PDB entry 4RS5 | X-ray diffraction, 3.81 A resolution | chains B and C of the 15 polymer chains in the assembly

Chain B:
Name: Capsid protein VP3
Organism: Enterovirus A71
UniProtKB: F6KTB0 (F6KTB0_9ENTO); residues 1-242 here correspond to UniProt positions 324-565 (UniProt number = residue number + 323)
Sequence (242 residues; row label = number of the first residue in the row):
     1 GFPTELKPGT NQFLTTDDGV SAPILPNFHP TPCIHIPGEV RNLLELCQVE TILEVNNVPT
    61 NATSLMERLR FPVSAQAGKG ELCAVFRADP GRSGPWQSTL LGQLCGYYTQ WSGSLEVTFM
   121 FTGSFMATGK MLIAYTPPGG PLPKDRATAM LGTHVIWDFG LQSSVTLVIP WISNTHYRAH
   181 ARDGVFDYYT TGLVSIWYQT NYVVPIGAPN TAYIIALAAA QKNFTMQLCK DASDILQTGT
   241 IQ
Disordered / not traced: 175-189, 239-242
Construct notes: engineered mutation Gln227 (Lys550 in F6KTB0)

Chain C:
Name: Capsid protein VP0
Organism: Enterovirus A71
UniProtKB: F6KTB0 (F6KTB0_9ENTO); residues -68 to 254 here correspond to UniProt positions 1-323 (UniProt number = residue number + 69)
Sequence (323 residues; row label = number of the first residue in the row; numbers below 1 keep their minus sign (Met-68 is residue -68)):
   -68 MGSQVSTQRS GSHENSNSAT EGSTINYTTI NYYKDSYAAT AGKQSLKQDP DKFANPVKDI
    -8 FTEMAAPLKS PSAEACGYSD RVAQLTIGNS TITTQEAANI IVGYGEWPSY CSDSDATAVD
    52 KPTRPDVSVN RFYTLDTKLW EKSSKGWYWK FPDVLTETGV FGQNAQFHYL YRSGFCIHVQ
   112 CNASKFHQGA LLVAVLPEYV IGTVAGGTGT EDSHPPYKQT QPGADGFELQ HPYVLDAGIP
   172 ISQLTVCPHQ WINLRTNNCA TIIVPYINAL PFDSALNHCN FGLLVVPISP LDYDQGATPV
   232 IPITITLAPM CSEFAGLRQA VTQ
Disordered / not traced: -68 to 10, 48-53, 253-254

How chain B and chain C interact:
Residue-residue contacts (64):
  Ile34(B) with Asn199(C); Ala200(C)
  His35(B) with Glu37(C), salt bridge
  Ile36(B) with Asn199(C)
  Pro37(B) with Glu37(C); Tyr197(C)
  Gly38(B) with Tyr35(C)
  Val49(B) with Thr176(C); Val177(C), hydrophobic
  Glu50(B) with Thr176(C), hydrogen bond (backbone-side chain); His180(C), salt bridge
  Thr51(B) with Ser173(C); Thr176(C); Val177(C)
  Ile52(B) with Ile172(C); Ser173(C), hydrogen bond (backbone-backbone)
  Glu54(B) with Tyr164(C), hydrogen bond; Ser173(C)
  Leu65(B) with Tyr164(C), hydrophobic
  Met66(B) with Pro163(C), hydrophobic; Tyr164(C), hydrogen bond (side chain-backbone); Ile172(C), hydrophobic
  Leu69(B) with Ser173(C)
  Arg70(B) with Ile219(C); Pro221(C)
  Ser98(B) with Ser173(C); Gln174(C), hydrogen bond (backbone-side chain)
  Thr99(B) with Gln174(C), hydrogen bond (backbone-side chain)
  Leu100(B) with Gln174(C); Val177(C), hydrophobic
  Gln103(B) with Gln174(C)
  Met120(B) with Trp182(C), hydrophobic; Asn184(C)
  Phe121(B) with Asn184(C), hydrogen bond (backbone-side chain); Arg186(C)
  Thr122(B) with Gln119(C); Gly120(C), hydrogen bond (backbone-backbone); Ala121(C); Asn184(C); Ser220(C), hydrogen bond
  Gly123(B) with Gln119(C); Arg186(C), hydrogen bond (backbone-side chain)
  Ser124(B) with Lys116(C), hydrogen bond (side chain-backbone); Phe117(C); His118(C); Gln119(C), hydrogen bond (backbone-side chain); Arg186(C), hydrogen bond (backbone-side chain)
  Phe125(B) with Lys116(C), hydrogen bond (backbone-backbone); Arg186(C)
  Ala127(B) with Arg186(C), hydrogen bond (backbone-side chain)
  Phe159(B) with Arg186(C), hydrogen bond (backbone-side chain)
  Gly160(B) with Arg186(C)
  Ser163(B) with Arg186(C); Thr187(C)
  Gly207(B) with Asp225(C)
  Pro209(B) with Gln119(C); Asp223(C)
  Thr211(B) with Gln119(C), hydrogen bond (backbone-side chain)
  Ala212(B) with Gln119(C)
  Tyr213(B) with Ser220(C); Pro221(C)
  Ile215(B) with Trp182(C), hydrophobic; Ile219(C), hydrophobic
  Leu217(B) with Trp182(C), hydrophobic
Interface residues without a listed pair, chain B (40 interface residues in all): Gln97, Met126, Tyr202, Ile206, Ala208
Interface residues without a listed pair, chain C (30 interface residues in all): Val217, Pro218

In short:
Chain B and chain C form an interface of 40 and 30 residues respectively, with 17 hydrogen bonds and 2 salt
bridges. Among the polar pairs are His35(B)-Glu37(C), Glu50(B)-His180(C) and Glu50(B)-Thr176(C).
Chain B is Capsid protein VP3 and chain C is Capsid protein VP0, both from Enterovirus A71; the structure,
Crystal structure of an uncoating intermediate of a EV71 recombinant virus, was determined by X-ray
diffraction, deposited together with 4RQP and 4RR3.
